4H51 - chains A and B; structure by X-ray diffraction, 1.85 A resolution.

# Chain A (and B)
Name: Aspartate aminotransferase
Source organism: Leishmania major
Notes: EC 2.6.1.1; chain B of this document is another copy of the same molecule, construct and numbering; everything in this record applies to it too
Reference sequence: Q4FX34 (Q4FX34_LEIMA); numbering as in UniProt (aligned over 1-412)
Chain sequence (420 residues; each row starts with the number of its first residue; numbers below 1 keep their minus sign (Met-7 is residue -7)):
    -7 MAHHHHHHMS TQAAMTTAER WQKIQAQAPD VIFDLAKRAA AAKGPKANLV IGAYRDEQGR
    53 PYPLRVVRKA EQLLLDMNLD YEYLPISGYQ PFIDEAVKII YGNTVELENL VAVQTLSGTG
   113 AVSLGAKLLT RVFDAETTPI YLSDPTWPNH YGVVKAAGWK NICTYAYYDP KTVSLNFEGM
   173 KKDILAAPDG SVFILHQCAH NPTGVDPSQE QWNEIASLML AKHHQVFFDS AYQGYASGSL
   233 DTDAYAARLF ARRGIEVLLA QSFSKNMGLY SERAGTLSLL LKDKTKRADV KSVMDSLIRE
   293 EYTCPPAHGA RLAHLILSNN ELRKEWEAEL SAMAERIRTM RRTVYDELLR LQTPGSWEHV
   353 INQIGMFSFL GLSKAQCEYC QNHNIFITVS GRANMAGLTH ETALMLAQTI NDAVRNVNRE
Unresolved in the structure: -7 to 6, 95-97, 408-412 (chain B: -7 to 6, 410-412)
Sequence notes: expression tag (-7 to 0)
Modified positions: Lys257 ((2S)-2-amino-6-[[3-hydroxy-2-methyl-5-(phosphonooxymethyl)pyridin-4-yl]methylideneamino]hexanoic acid; LLP)
What the authors report for this chain:
  - conformationally variable residues (order/disorder transition): Trp139

# How chain A and chain B interact
Contacting residue pairs - 169 pairs, chain A then chain B:
  Met7(A) with His215(B)
  Thr8(A) with His215(B)
  Thr9(A) with His215(B); His216(B); Gln217(B); Glu248(B), hydrogen bond
  Ala10(A) with Glu248(B), hydrogen bond (backbone-side chain); Lys274(B)
  Arg12(A) with Val124(B); Phe125(B); Gly182(B)
  Trp13(A) with Leu120(B), hydrophobic; Leu121(B), hydrophobic; Val124(B), hydrophobic; Gln217(B), hydrogen bond; Glu248(B); Leu271(B), hydrophobic; Leu273(B), hydrophobic; Lys278(B); Val282(B), hydrophobic
  Gln14(A) with Asp275(B), hydrogen bond; Lys278(B), hydrogen bond (backbone-side chain)
  Ile16(A) with Leu120(B), hydrophobic; Val124(B), hydrophobic; Lys278(B), hydrogen bond (backbone-side chain); Val282(B), hydrophobic; Val285(B), hydrophobic
  Gln17(A) with Val285(B)
  Ala18(A) with Asp281(B); Ser284(B)
  Gln19(A) with Ser284(B), hydrogen bond (backbone-side chain); Ser288(B)
  Asp22(A) with Ile78(B); Arg291(B), salt bridge
  Phe25(A) with Leu76(B); Ile78(B), hydrophobic; Arg291(B); Thr295(B)
  Ile43(A) with Tyr75(B), hydrophobic
  Ala45(A) with Glu74(B)
  Arg47(A) with Glu74(B), salt bridge
  Pro53(A) with Asp72(B); Glu74(B)
  Pro55(A) with Leu71(B); Tyr73(B), hydrophobic
  Val59(A) with Tyr73(B)
  Arg60(A) with Asn70(B), hydrogen bond (side chain-backbone); Leu71(B), hydrogen bond (side chain-backbone); Tyr73(B)
  Glu63(A) with Leu67(B); Tyr73(B), hydrogen bond
  Gln64(A) with Leu67(B)
  Leu67(A) with Glu63(B); Gln64(B); Leu67(B), hydrophobic
  Asn70(A) with Arg60(B), hydrogen bond (backbone-side chain)
  Leu71(A) with Arg60(B), hydrogen bond (backbone-side chain)
  Asp72(A) with Pro53(B)
  Tyr73(A) with Val59(B); Arg60(B); Glu63(B), hydrogen bond; Gly260(B); Tyr262(B); Ser263(B), hydrogen bond (backbone-backbone); Glu264(B)
  Glu74(A) with Ala45(B); Arg47(B), salt bridge; Pro53(B); Ser263(B)
  Tyr75(A) with Ile43(B), hydrophobic; Lys257(B); Tyr262(B), hydrophobic; Arg265(B)
  Leu76(A) with Phe25(B)
  Ile78(A) with Asp22(B)
  Leu108(A) with Leu108(B), hydrophobic; Tyr294(B), hydrophobic
  Thr111(A) with Arg291(B); Glu293(B); Tyr294(B); Thr295(B), hydrogen bond
  Gly112(A) with Glu293(B)
  Ser115(A) with Glu292(B); Glu293(B), hydrogen bond (side chain-backbone)
  Lys119(A) with Lys119(B)
  Leu120(A) with Trp13(B), hydrophobic; Ile16(B), hydrophobic
  Leu121(A) with Trp13(B), hydrophobic
  Arg123(A) with Ile16(B); Gln19(B)
  Val124(A) with Arg12(B); Trp13(B), hydrophobic; Ile16(B), hydrophobic
  Phe125(A) with Arg12(B)
  Trp139(A) with Arg291(B)
  Asn141(A) with Arg291(B), hydrogen bond (side chain-backbone); Thr295(B)
  Gly144(A) with Glu292(B)
  Val145(A) with Glu292(B)
  Ala148(A) with Glu292(B)
  Gly182(A) with Arg12(B)
  His215(A) with Met7(B); Thr9(B)
  His216(A) with Thr9(B)
  Gln217(A) with Thr9(B); Trp13(B), hydrogen bond
  Glu248(A) with Thr9(B), hydrogen bond; Ala10(B), hydrogen bond (side chain-backbone)
  Ser256(A) with Tyr75(B)
  Lys257(A) with Tyr75(B)
  Gly260(A) with Tyr73(B)
  Tyr262(A) with Tyr73(B); Tyr75(B), hydrophobic
  Ser263(A) with Tyr73(B), hydrogen bond (backbone-backbone); Glu74(B); Pro297(B); Pro298(B); Ala299(B), hydrogen bond (backbone-backbone)
  Glu264(A) with Tyr73(B); Ala299(B); His300(B), hydrogen bond (side chain-backbone)
  Arg265(A) with Tyr75(B); Tyr294(B), hydrogen bond (side chain-backbone); Thr295(B); Cys296(B), hydrogen bond (side chain-backbone); Pro297(B); Pro298(B)
  Leu271(A) with Trp13(B), hydrophobic
  Leu273(A) with Trp13(B), hydrophobic
  Asp275(A) with Gln14(B)
  Lys278(A) with Trp13(B); Gln14(B), hydrogen bond (side chain-backbone); Ile16(B), hydrogen bond (side chain-backbone)
  Asp281(A) with Ala18(B)
  Val282(A) with Trp13(B), hydrophobic; Ile16(B), hydrophobic
  Ser284(A) with Ala18(B); Gln19(B), hydrogen bond (side chain-backbone)
  Val285(A) with Gln17(B)
  Ser288(A) with Gln19(B)
  Arg291(A) with Asp22(B), salt bridge; Phe25(B); Thr111(B); Trp139(B); Asn141(B), hydrogen bond (backbone-side chain)
  Glu292(A) with Ser115(B); Gly144(B); Val145(B); Ala148(B)
  Glu293(A) with Thr111(B); Gly112(B); Ser115(B), hydrogen bond (backbone-side chain)
  Tyr294(A) with Leu108(B), hydrophobic; Thr111(B); Arg265(B), hydrogen bond (backbone-side chain)
  Thr295(A) with Phe25(B); Thr111(B), hydrogen bond; Asn141(B); Arg265(B)
  Cys296(A) with Arg265(B), hydrogen bond (backbone-side chain)
  Pro297(A) with Ser263(B); Arg265(B)
  Pro298(A) with Ser263(B); Arg265(B); Pro298(B), hydrophobic
  Ala299(A) with Ser263(B), hydrogen bond (backbone-backbone); Glu264(B)
  His300(A) with Glu264(B), hydrogen bond (backbone-side chain); His300(B)
Also at the interface, not in a pair above, chain A (82 interface residues in all): Ile24, Tyr54, Asp181, Leu261, Leu304
Also at the interface, not in a pair above, chain B (85 interface residues in all): Thr8, Lys15, Ile24, Tyr54, Pro55, Pro77, Arg123, Asp181, Ser256, Leu261, Leu304

# Summary
82 residues of chain A face 85 of chain B across their interface, with 35 hydrogen bonds and 4 salt bridges.
Polar contacts include Asp22(A)-Arg291(B), Arg47(A)-Glu74(B) and Thr9(A)-Glu248(B). From the paper:
conformational variability at Trp139(A).
Both chains are Aspartate aminotransferase (Leishmania major). Entry 4H51 (Crystal structure of a putative
Aspartate Aminotransferase from Leishmania major Friedlin) was determined by X-ray diffraction (same
publication as 4W5K, 4EU1 and 3MEB).
